Entry 5UH6 (X-ray diffraction, 3.84 A resolution); this record covers chains D and E of the 9 polymer chains in the assembly.

[Chain D]
Protein: DNA-directed RNA polymerase subunit beta'
Organism: Mycobacterium tuberculosis (strain ATCC 25618 / H37Rv)
Notes: EC 2.7.7.6
UniProt: P9WGY7 (RPOC_MYCTU); numbering as in UniProt (aligned over 1-1316)
Amino-acid sequence (1316 residues; numbered 1 to 1316; the number before each row is that of its first residue):
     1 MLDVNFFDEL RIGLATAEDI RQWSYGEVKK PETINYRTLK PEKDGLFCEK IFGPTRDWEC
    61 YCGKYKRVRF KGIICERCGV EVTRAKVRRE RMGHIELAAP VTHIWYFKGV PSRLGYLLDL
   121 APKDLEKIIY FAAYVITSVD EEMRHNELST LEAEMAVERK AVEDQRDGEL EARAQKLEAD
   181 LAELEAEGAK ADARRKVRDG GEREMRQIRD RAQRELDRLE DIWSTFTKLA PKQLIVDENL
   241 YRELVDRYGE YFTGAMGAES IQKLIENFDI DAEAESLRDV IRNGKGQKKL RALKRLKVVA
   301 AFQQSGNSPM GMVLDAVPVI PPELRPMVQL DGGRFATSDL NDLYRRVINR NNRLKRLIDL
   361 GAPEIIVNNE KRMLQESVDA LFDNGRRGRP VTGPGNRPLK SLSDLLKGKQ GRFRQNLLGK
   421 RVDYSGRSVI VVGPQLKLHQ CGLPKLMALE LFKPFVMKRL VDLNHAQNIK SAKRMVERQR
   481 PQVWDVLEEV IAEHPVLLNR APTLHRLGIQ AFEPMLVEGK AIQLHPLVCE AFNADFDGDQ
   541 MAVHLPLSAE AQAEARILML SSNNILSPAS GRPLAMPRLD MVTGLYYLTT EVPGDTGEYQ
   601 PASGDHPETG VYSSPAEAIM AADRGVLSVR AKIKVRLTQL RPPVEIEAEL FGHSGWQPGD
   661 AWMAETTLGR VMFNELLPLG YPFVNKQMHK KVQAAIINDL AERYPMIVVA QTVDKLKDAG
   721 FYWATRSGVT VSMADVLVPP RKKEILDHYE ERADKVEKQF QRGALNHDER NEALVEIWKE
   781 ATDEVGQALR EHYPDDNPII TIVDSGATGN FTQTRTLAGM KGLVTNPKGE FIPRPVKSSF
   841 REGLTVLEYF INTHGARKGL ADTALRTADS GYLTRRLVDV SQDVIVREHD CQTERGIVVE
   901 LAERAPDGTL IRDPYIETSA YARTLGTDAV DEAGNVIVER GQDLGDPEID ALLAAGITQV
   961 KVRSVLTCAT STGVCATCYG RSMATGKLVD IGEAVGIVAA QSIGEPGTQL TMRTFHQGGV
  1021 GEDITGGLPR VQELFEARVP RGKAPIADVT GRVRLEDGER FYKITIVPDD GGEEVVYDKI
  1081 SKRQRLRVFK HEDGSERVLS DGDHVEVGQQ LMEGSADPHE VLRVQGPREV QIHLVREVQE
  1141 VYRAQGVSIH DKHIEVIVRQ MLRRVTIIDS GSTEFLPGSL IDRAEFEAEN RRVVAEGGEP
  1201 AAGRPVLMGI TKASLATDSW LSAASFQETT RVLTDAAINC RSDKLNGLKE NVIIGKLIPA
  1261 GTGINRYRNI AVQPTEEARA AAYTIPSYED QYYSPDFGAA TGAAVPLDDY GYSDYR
Not modelled in the structure: 1-2, 1012-1025, 1282-1316
Ion coordination: Zn2+ site 1: C60, C62, C75, C78; Mg2+: D535, D537, D539 (shared with 1 residue of chain I); Zn2+ site 2: C891, C968, C975, C978

[Chain E]
Protein: DNA-directed RNA polymerase subunit omega
Organism: Mycobacterium tuberculosis (strain ATCC 25618 / H37Rv)
Notes: EC 2.7.7.6
UniProt: P9WGY5 (RPOZ_MYCTU); residue numbers follow UniProt; this construct covers 1-110
Amino-acid sequence (110 residues; numbered 1 to 110; the number before each row is that of its first residue):
     1 MSISQSDASL AAVPAVDQFD PSSGASGGYD TPLGITNPPI DELLDRVSSK YALVIYAAKR
    61 ARQINDYYNQ LGEGILEYVG PLVEPGLQEK PLSIALREIH ADLLEHTEGE
Not modelled in the structure: 1-27, 109-110

[How chain D and chain E interact]
Contacting residue pairs - 81 pairs, chain D then chain E:
  K437(D) with L33(E)
  H439(D) with L33(E), hydrogen bond (side chain-backbone); I35(E); T36(E)
  R459(D) with Q88(E)
  E489(D) with Q88(E), hydrogen bond; K90(E)
  V490(D) with K90(E)
  A492(D) with K90(E)
  E493(D) with G34(E); I35(E); S93(E)
  E513(D) with G34(E); I35(E), hydrogen bond (side chain-backbone)
  A549(D) with A58(E); R62(E)
  E550(D) with A58(E); R62(E), salt bridge
  Q552(D) with L92(E)
  A553(D) with V54(E), hydrophobic; A58(E), hydrophobic; L92(E)
  E554(D) with V54(E)
  R556(D) with I35(E), hydrogen bond (side chain-backbone); N37(E); L92(E); L96(E)
  I557(D) with I40(E); L53(E), hydrophobic; V54(E), hydrophobic
  L558(D) with V54(E), hydrophobic
  N563(D) with I40(E)
  P705(D) with D41(E)
  M706(D) with I40(E), hydrophobic; D41(E), hydrogen bond (backbone-side chain)
  I707(D) with P32(E), hydrophobic; T36(E); P39(E), hydrophobic; D41(E), hydrogen bond (backbone-side chain)
  V708(D) with G28(E); Y29(E), hydrophobic
  Q711(D) with Y29(E); D30(E), hydrogen bond (side chain-backbone); T31(E); P32(E)
  K715(D) with D30(E), salt bridge
  D990(D) with S49(E); K50(E), hydrogen bond (side chain-backbone); Y51(E)
  E993(D) with Y51(E), hydrogen bond
  G1261(D) with Y51(E)
  T1262(D) with Y51(E)
  R1266(D) with E108(E), salt bridge
  Y1267(D) with S49(E), hydrogen bond; Y51(E), hydrophobic; A52(E), hydrophobic; I55(E)
  R1268(D) with I55(E); K59(E), hydrogen bond (backbone-side chain)
  N1269(D) with E108(E)
  I1270(D) with K59(E), hydrogen bond (backbone-side chain); H106(E); T107(E)
  A1271(D) with E105(E); T107(E), hydrogen bond (backbone-backbone)
  V1272(D) with Y56(E); R60(E); Q63(E), hydrogen bond (backbone-side chain); E105(E)
  Q1273(D) with L104(E); E105(E), hydrogen bond (backbone-backbone)
  P1274(D) with L82(E), hydrophobic; L103(E); L104(E), hydrophobic; E105(E)
  T1275(D) with D102(E), hydrogen bond (side chain-backbone); L103(E), hydrogen bond (backbone-backbone); L104(E); E105(E)
  E1276(D) with E105(E)
  A1278(D) with L82(E), hydrophobic
Also at the interface, not in a pair above, chain D (43 interface residues in all): Q440, P495, L560, K987
Also at the interface, not in a pair above, chain E (42 interface residues in all): L44, S48, V79

[Summary]
The interface between chain D and chain E involves 43 residues on one side and 42 on the other; the contacts
include 17 hydrogen bonds and 3 salt bridges. Polar pairs include E550(D)-R62(E), K715(D)-D30(E) and
R1266(D)-E108(E).
Chain D is DNA-directed RNA polymerase subunit beta' and chain E is DNA-directed RNA polymerase subunit omega,
both from Mycobacterium tuberculosis (strain ATCC 25618 / H37Rv); the structure, Crystal structure of
Mycobacterium tuberculosis transcription initiation complex containing 2ntRNA in complex with Rifampin, was
determined by X-ray diffraction (same publication as 5UH5, 5UH8, 5UH9, 5UHA, 5UHB, 5UHC and 4 further
entries).
